PDB entry 9J14 | electron microscopy, 3.49 A resolution | chains A and B

[Chain A (and B)]
Molecule: Adenine/guanine permease AZG2
Source organism: Arabidopsis thaliana
Notes: chain B of this document is another copy of the same molecule, construct and numbering; everything in this record applies to it too
UniProt: Q84MA8 (AZG2_ARATH); numbering as in UniProt (aligned over 1-530)
Amino-acid sequence (530 residues; row label = number of the first residue in the row):
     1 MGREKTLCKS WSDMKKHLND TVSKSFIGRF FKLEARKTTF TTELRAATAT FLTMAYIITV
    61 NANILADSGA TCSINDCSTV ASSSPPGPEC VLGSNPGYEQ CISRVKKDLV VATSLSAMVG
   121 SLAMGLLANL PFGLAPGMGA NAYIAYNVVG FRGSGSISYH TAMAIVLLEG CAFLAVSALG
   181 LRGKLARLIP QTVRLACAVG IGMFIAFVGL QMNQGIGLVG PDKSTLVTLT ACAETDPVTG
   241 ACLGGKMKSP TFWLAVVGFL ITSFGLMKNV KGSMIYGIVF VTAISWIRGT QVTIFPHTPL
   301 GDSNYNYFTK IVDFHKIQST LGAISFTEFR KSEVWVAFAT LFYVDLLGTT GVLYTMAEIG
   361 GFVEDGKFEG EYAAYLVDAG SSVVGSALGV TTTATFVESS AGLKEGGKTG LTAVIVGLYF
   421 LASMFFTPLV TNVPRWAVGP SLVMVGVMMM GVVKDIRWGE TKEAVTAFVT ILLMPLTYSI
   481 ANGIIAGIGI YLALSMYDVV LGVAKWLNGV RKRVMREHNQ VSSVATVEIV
Unresolved in the structure: 1-12, 498-530
Disulfides: C72-C101, C77-C90, C232-C242
Small-molecule neighbours: trans-zeatin (ZEA; (2E)-2-methyl-4-(9H-purin-6-ylamino)but-2-en-1-ol): Y56, G137, M138, A140, D345, G348, V352, T392, T393, A394, T395, F396, V397, E398

[Chain A / chain B interface]
Pairs across the interface (54):
  M203(A) - M203(B)  hydrophobic
  A206(A) - F468(B)  hydrophobic
  A206(A) - L472(B)  hydrophobic
  F207(A) - L476(B)  hydrophobic
  Q211(A) - T225(B)
  Q211(A) - L226(B)
  V219(A) - L226(B)  hydrophobic
  G220(A) - L226(B)
  T225(A) - Q211(B)
  T225(A) - Y478(B)
  L226(A) - Q211(B)
  L226(A) - V219(B)  hydrophobic
  L226(A) - G220(B)
  V227(A) - V227(B)  hydrophobic
  V227(A) - L476(B)
  V227(A) - T477(B)
  V227(A) - Y478(B)
  T228(A) - T477(B)
  L229(A) - T477(B)
  L229(A) - N482(B)
  L260(A) - L494(B)  hydrophobic
  S263(A) - V465(B)
  S263(A) - L494(B)
  F264(A) - L494(B)
  L266(A) - T461(B)
  M267(A) - T461(B)
  V447(A) - F468(B)  hydrophobic
  M450(A) - W458(B)  hydrophobic
  M450(A) - F468(B)  hydrophobic
  G451(A) - W458(B)
  V453(A) - V453(B)  hydrophobic
  V453(A) - W458(B)
  W458(A) - M450(B)  hydrophobic
  W458(A) - G451(B)
  W458(A) - V453(B)
  T461(A) - L266(B)
  T461(A) - M267(B)
  V465(A) - S263(B)
  F468(A) - A206(B)  hydrophobic
  F468(A) - V447(B)  hydrophobic
  F468(A) - M450(B)  hydrophobic
  L472(A) - M203(B)  hydrophobic
  L472(A) - A206(B)  hydrophobic
  L476(A) - F207(B)  hydrophobic
  L476(A) - V227(B)
  T477(A) - V227(B)
  T477(A) - T228(B)
  T477(A) - L229(B)
  Y478(A) - T225(B)
  Y478(A) - V227(B)
  N482(A) - L229(B)
  L494(A) - L260(B)  hydrophobic
  L494(A) - S263(B)
  L494(A) - F264(B)
Also at the interface, not in a pair above, chain A (45 interface residues in all): S154, L210, L218, P221, S224, F259, V443, M444, G446, K454, K462, A464, I471, L473, A493
Also at the interface, not in a pair above, chain B (45 interface residues in all): S154, L210, L218, P221, S224, F259, V443, M444, G446, K454, K462, A464, I471, L473, A493

[Summary]
The chain A/chain B interface involves 45 residues from each chain. Ligands of chain A: trans-zeatin.
Both chains are Adenine/guanine permease AZG2 (Arabidopsis thaliana). Entry 9J14 (Structure of the wild-type
AZG2 in Arabidopsis thaliana in the trans-Zeatin-bound state at pH 5.5) was determined by electron microscopy,
deposited together with 9J12, 9J13, 9J15, 9J16 and 9J17.
